PDB entry 5FIF | X-ray diffraction, 2.49 A resolution | chains B and E of the 6 polymer chains in the assembly

Chain B (and E):
Protein: Carboxylase
Organism: Deinococcus radiodurans
Notes: chain E of this document is another copy of the same molecule, construct and numbering; everything in this record applies to it too
UniProt: Q9RYK2 (Q9RYK2_DEIRA); residues 1-536 here correspond to UniProt positions 556-1091 (UniProt number = residue number + 555)
Chain sequence (566 residues; row label = number of the first residue in the row; numbers below 1 keep their minus sign (Met-29 is residue -29)):
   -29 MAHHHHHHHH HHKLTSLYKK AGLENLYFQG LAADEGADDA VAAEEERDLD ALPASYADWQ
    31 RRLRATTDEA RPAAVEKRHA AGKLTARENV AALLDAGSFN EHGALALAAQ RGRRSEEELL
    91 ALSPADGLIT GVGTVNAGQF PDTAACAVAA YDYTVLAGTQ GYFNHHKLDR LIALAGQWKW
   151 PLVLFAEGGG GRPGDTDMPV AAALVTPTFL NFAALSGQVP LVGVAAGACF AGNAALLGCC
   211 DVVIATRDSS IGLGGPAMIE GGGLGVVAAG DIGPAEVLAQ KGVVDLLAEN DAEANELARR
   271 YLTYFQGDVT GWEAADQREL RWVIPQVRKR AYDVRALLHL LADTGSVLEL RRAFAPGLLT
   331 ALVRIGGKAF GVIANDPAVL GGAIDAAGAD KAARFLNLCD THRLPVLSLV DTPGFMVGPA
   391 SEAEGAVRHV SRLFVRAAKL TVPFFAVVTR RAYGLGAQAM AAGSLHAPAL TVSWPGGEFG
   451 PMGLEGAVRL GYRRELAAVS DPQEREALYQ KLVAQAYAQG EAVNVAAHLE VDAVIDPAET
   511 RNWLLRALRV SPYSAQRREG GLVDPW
Disordered / not traced: -29 to 17 (chain E: -29 to 20, 463-475)
Differences from the reference sequence: initiating methionine (-29); expression tag (-28 to 0)

How chain B and chain E interact:
Contacting residue pairs (175):
  Val170(B) - Gln489(E)  hydrogen bond (backbone-side chain)
  Ala171(B) - Gln489(E)
  Ala171(B) - Asn494(E)
  Ala171(B) - Val495(E)  hydrophobic
  Ala171(B) - Glu500(E)
  Ala172(B) - Phe449(E)  hydrophobic
  Ala172(B) - Gly450(E)
  Ala172(B) - Glu500(E)  hydrogen bond (backbone-side chain)
  Ala173(B) - Glu500(E)  hydrogen bond (backbone-side chain)
  Leu174(B) - Ala422(E)
  Leu174(B) - Gly424(E)
  Leu174(B) - Gln428(E)  hydrogen bond (backbone-side chain)
  Leu174(B) - Ser434(E)
  Leu174(B) - Leu435(E)  hydrogen bond (backbone-backbone)
  Leu174(B) - Gly450(E)
  Leu174(B) - Glu500(E)  hydrogen bond (backbone-side chain)
  Val175(B) - Ser434(E)
  Val175(B) - His436(E)
  Val175(B) - Glu500(E)
  Thr176(B) - Gln428(E)  hydrogen bond (backbone-side chain)
  Thr176(B) - Ser434(E)
  Phe179(B) - Phe404(E)  hydrophobic
  Phe179(B) - Leu425(E)  hydrophobic
  Leu180(B) - Phe404(E)
  Leu180(B) - Ala408(E)  hydrophobic
  Leu180(B) - Ala432(E)
  Leu180(B) - Gly433(E)
  Leu180(B) - Ala437(E)  hydrophobic
  Ala183(B) - Phe404(E)  hydrophobic
  Ala183(B) - Val405(E)
  Ala184(B) - Ala408(E)  hydrophobic
  Ala184(B) - Lys409(E)  hydrogen bond (backbone-side chain)
  Ser186(B) - Lys409(E)  hydrogen bond (backbone-side chain)
  Ala201(B) - Leu425(E)
  Gly202(B) - Leu425(E)
  Ala204(B) - Val397(E)
  Ala205(B) - Ser401(E)
  Gly208(B) - Val397(E)
  Gly208(B) - Arg398(E)  hydrogen bond (backbone-side chain)
  Gly208(B) - Ser401(E)  hydrogen bond (backbone-side chain)
  Cys209(B) - Ser401(E)
  Cys210(B) - Arg398(E)  hydrogen bond (backbone-side chain)
  Asp211(B) - Arg398(E)
  Val213(B) - Arg398(E)
  Gly222(B) - Glu392(E)
  Leu223(B) - Phe385(E)  hydrophobic
  Leu223(B) - Met386(E)
  Leu223(B) - Glu392(E)  hydrogen bond (backbone-side chain)
  Leu223(B) - Ala396(E)  hydrophobic
  Leu223(B) - Val400(E)  hydrophobic
  Gly224(B) - Val387(E)
  Ala227(B) - Leu460(E)
  Met228(B) - Met452(E)  hydrophobic
  Glu230(B) - Leu460(E)
  Gly231(B) - Gly456(E)
  Gly231(B) - Arg459(E)
  Leu234(B) - Val387(E)
  Val237(B) - Pro389(E)  hydrophobic
  Asp241(B) - Pro389(E)
  Ile242(B) - Pro389(E)
  Ile242(B) - Glu392(E)
  Leu248(B) - Glu392(E)
  Lys251(B) - Ala393(E)
  Val253(B) - Gly395(E)
  Val253(B) - Arg398(E)
  Asp255(B) - Arg398(E)  salt bridge
  Arg364(B) - Arg398(E)
  Phe385(B) - Leu223(E)  hydrophobic
  Val387(B) - Gly224(E)
  Val387(B) - Leu234(E)
  Gly388(B) - Ile229(E)
  Pro389(B) - Val237(E)  hydrophobic
  Pro389(B) - Asp241(E)
  Pro389(B) - Ile242(E)
  Glu392(B) - Ile221(E)
  Glu392(B) - Gly222(E)
  Glu392(B) - Leu223(E)  hydrogen bond (side chain-backbone)
  Glu392(B) - Ile242(E)
  Glu392(B) - Leu248(E)
  Ala393(B) - Lys251(E)
  Gly395(B) - Val253(E)
  Ala396(B) - Leu223(E)  hydrophobic
  Val397(B) - Ala204(E)
  Val397(B) - Gly208(E)
  Val397(B) - Leu223(E)  hydrophobic
  Val397(B) - Val253(E)  hydrophobic
  Arg398(B) - Gly208(E)  hydrogen bond (side chain-backbone)
  Arg398(B) - Cys210(E)  hydrogen bond (side chain-backbone)
  Arg398(B) - Asp211(E)  hydrogen bond (side chain-backbone)
  Arg398(B) - Val213(E)
  Arg398(B) - Gly252(E)
  Arg398(B) - Val253(E)
  Arg398(B) - Asp255(E)  salt bridge
  Arg398(B) - Arg364(E)
  Arg398(B) - Pro535(E)
  Arg398(B) - Trp536(E)
  His399(B) - Trp536(E)
  Val400(B) - Leu223(E)  hydrophobic
  Ser401(B) - Ala205(E)
  Ser401(B) - Gly208(E)  hydrogen bond (side chain-backbone)
  Ser401(B) - Cys209(E)
  Ser401(B) - Pro535(E)
  Arg402(B) - Arg402(E)
  Arg402(B) - Asp534(E)  salt bridge
  Arg402(B) - Pro535(E)
  Arg402(B) - Trp536(E)
  Phe404(B) - Leu180(E)
  Phe404(B) - Ala183(E)  hydrophobic
  Val405(B) - Ala183(E)
  Val405(B) - Cys209(E)  hydrophobic
  Val405(B) - Leu532(E)  hydrophobic
  Val405(B) - Val533(E)
  Val405(B) - Pro535(E)  hydrophobic
  Ala408(B) - Leu180(E)  hydrophobic
  Ala408(B) - Ala184(E)  hydrophobic
  Lys409(B) - Ala184(E)  hydrogen bond (side chain-backbone)
  Lys409(B) - Ser186(E)  hydrogen bond (side chain-backbone)
  Lys409(B) - Gly530(E)
  Lys409(B) - Gly531(E)
  Lys409(B) - Leu532(E)
  Ala422(B) - Leu174(E)
  Gly424(B) - Leu174(E)
  Leu425(B) - Phe179(E)  hydrophobic
  Leu425(B) - Ala201(E)
  Leu425(B) - Gly202(E)
  Gln428(B) - Leu174(E)  hydrogen bond (side chain-backbone)
  Gln428(B) - Thr176(E)  hydrogen bond (side chain-backbone)
  Ala432(B) - Leu180(E)
  Gly433(B) - Leu180(E)
  Ser434(B) - Leu174(E)
  Ser434(B) - Val175(E)
  Ser434(B) - Thr176(E)
  Leu435(B) - Leu174(E)  hydrogen bond (backbone-backbone)
  Leu435(B) - Val175(E)  hydrophobic
  His436(B) - Val175(E)
  Ala437(B) - Leu180(E)  hydrophobic
  Phe449(B) - Ala172(E)  hydrophobic
  Gly450(B) - Ala172(E)
  Gly450(B) - Leu174(E)
  Met452(B) - Met228(E)  hydrophobic
  Gly456(B) - Gly231(E)
  Arg459(B) - Glu230(E)  salt bridge
  Leu460(B) - Ala227(E)
  Leu460(B) - Glu230(E)
  Leu460(B) - Gly231(E)
  Gln489(B) - Val170(E)  hydrogen bond (side chain-backbone)
  Gln489(B) - Ala171(E)
  Asn494(B) - Ala171(E)
  Val495(B) - Ala171(E)  hydrophobic
  His498(B) - Ala171(E)
  Glu500(B) - Ala171(E)  hydrogen bond (side chain-backbone)
  Glu500(B) - Ala172(E)  hydrogen bond (side chain-backbone)
  Glu500(B) - Ala173(E)  hydrogen bond (side chain-backbone)
  Glu500(B) - Leu174(E)  hydrogen bond (side chain-backbone)
  Glu500(B) - Val175(E)
  Arg528(B) - Arg528(E)
  Arg528(B) - Glu529(E)  hydrogen bond (side chain-backbone)
  Arg528(B) - Gly530(E)
  Arg528(B) - Gly531(E)
  Gly530(B) - Lys409(E)
  Gly530(B) - Arg528(E)
  Gly531(B) - Lys409(E)
  Gly531(B) - Arg528(E)
  Leu532(B) - Val405(E)  hydrophobic
  Leu532(B) - Lys409(E)
  Val533(B) - Val405(E)
  Asp534(B) - Arg402(E)  salt bridge
  Asp534(B) - Asp534(E)
  Pro535(B) - Arg398(E)
  Pro535(B) - Ser401(E)
  Pro535(B) - Arg402(E)
  Pro535(B) - Val405(E)  hydrophobic
  Trp536(B) - Arg398(E)
  Trp536(B) - His399(E)
  Trp536(B) - Arg402(E)
Interface residues without a listed pair, chain B (97 interface residues in all): Pro169, Gln188, Leu207, Val212, Ile221, Ile229, Gly252, Met386, Arg406, Ala407, Ala427, Pro451, Glu529
Interface residues without a listed pair, chain E (98 interface residues in all): Pro169, Pro177, Leu185, Gln188, Val212, Gly243, Gly388, Arg406, Ala407, Ala427, His498

Summary:
97 residues of chain B face 98 of chain E across their interface, with 29 hydrogen bonds and 5 salt bridges.
Among the polar pairs are Asp255(B)-Arg398(E), Arg402(B)-Asp534(E) and Arg459(B)-Glu230(E).
Both chains are Carboxylase (Deinococcus radiodurans). Entry 5FIF (Carboxyltransferase domain of a
single-chain bacterial carboxylase) was determined by X-ray diffraction (same publication as 5H80).
